PDB entry 7E82 | electron microscopy, 3.30 A resolution | chains Q and d of the 67 polymer chains in the assembly

== Chain Q ==
Protein: Flagellar basal-body rod protein FlgG
Organism: Salmonella typhimurium (strain LT2 / SGSC1412 / ATCC 700720)
UniProt: P0A1J3 (FLGG_SALTY); numbering as in UniProt (aligned over 1-260)
Sequence (260 residues; row label = number of the first residue in the row):
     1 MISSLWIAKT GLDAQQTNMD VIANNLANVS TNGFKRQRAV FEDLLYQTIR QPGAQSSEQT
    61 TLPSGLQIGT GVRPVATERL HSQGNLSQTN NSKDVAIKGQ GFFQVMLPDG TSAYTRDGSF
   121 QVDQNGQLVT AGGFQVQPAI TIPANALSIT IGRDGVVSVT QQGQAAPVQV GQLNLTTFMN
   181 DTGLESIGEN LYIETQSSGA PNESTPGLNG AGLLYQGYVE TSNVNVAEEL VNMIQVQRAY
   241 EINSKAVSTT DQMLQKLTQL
Not modelled in the structure: 1, 53-64

== Chain d ==
Protein: Flagellar basal-body rod protein FlgF
Organism: Salmonella typhimurium (strain LT2 / SGSC1412 / ATCC 700720)
UniProt: P16323 (FLGF_SALTY); residue numbers follow UniProt; this construct covers 1-251
Sequence (251 residues; numbered 1 to 251; the number before each row is that of its first residue):
     1 MDHAIYTAMG AASQTLNQQA VTASNLANAS TPGFRAQLNA LRAVPVDGLS LATRTLVTAS
    61 TPGADMTPGQ LDYTSRPLDV ALQQDGWLVV QAADGAEGYT RNGNIQVGPT GQLTIQGHPV
   121 IGEGGPITVP EGSEITIAAD GTISALNPGD PPNTVAPVGR LKLVKAEGNE VQRSDDGLFR
   181 LTAEAQAERG AVLAADPSIR IMSGVLEGSN VKPVEAMTDM IANARRFEMQ MKVITSVDEN
   241 EGRANQLLSM S
Not modelled in the structure: 1, 251

== How chain Q and chain d interact ==
Pairs across the interface (35):
  Ile2(Q) with Gln70(d)
  Ser3(Q) with Gln70(d), hydrogen bond
  Trp6(Q) with Gln70(d); Asp72(d)
  Ile7(Q) with Gln70(d)
  Asp13(Q) with Tyr73(d)
  Glu42(Q) with Met202(d)
  Asp43(Q) with Met202(d)
  Leu44(Q) with Leu71(d), hydrophobic; Met202(d), hydrophobic; Val205(d), hydrophobic
  Leu45(Q) with Leu82(d); Gln83(d); Arg200(d); Met202(d), hydrophobic
  Gln47(Q) with Thr67(d); Pro68(d); Gln70(d); Gln84(d)
  Thr48(Q) with Gln84(d)
  Thr70(Q) with Leu71(d)
  Arg73(Q) with Tyr73(d); Met202(d); Ser203(d), hydrogen bond (side chain-backbone)
  Pro74(Q) with Tyr73(d)
  Ile193(Q) with Pro152(d), hydrophobic
  Glu194(Q) with Asn153(d), hydrogen bond
  Thr195(Q) with Pro152(d); Asn153(d)
  Gln196(Q) with Asn153(d); Val155(d)
  Leu257(Q) with Pro213(d), hydrophobic; Val214(d), hydrophobic
  Leu260(Q) with Met217(d); Ile221(d), hydrophobic
Other interface residues (no listed pair), chain Q (22 interface residues in all): Lys9, Thr10
Other interface residues (no listed pair), chain d (22 interface residues in all): Ala81, Val211

== Overview ==
The chain Q/chain d interface involves 22 residues from each chain; the contacts include 3 hydrogen bonds.
Among the polar pairs are Ser3(Q)-Gln70(d), Arg73(Q)-Ser203(d) and Glu194(Q)-Asn153(d).
Chain Q is Flagellar basal-body rod protein FlgG and chain d is Flagellar basal-body rod protein FlgF, both
from Salmonella typhimurium (strain LT2 / SGSC1412 / ATCC 700720); the structure, Cryo-EM structure of the
flagellar rod with partial hook from Salmonella, was determined by electron microscopy (same publication as
7CBL, 7CBM, 7CG0, 7CG4, 7CGO, 7E80 and 7E81).
